8WIW - chains o and C2 of the 238 polymer chains in the assembly; structure by electron microscopy, 5.60 A resolution (low resolution: residue-level contacts below are approximate; hydrogen-bond / salt-bridge calls are withheld).

[Chain o (and C2)]
Name: Flagellar motor switch protein FliN
Source organism: Salmonella enterica subsp. enterica serovar Typhimurium str. LT2
Notes: chain C2 of this document is another copy of the same molecule, construct and numbering; everything in this record applies to it too
Reference sequence: P26419 (FLIN_SALTY); residues 1-137 here = UniProt positions 1-137
Chain sequence (137 residues; row label = number of the first residue in the row):
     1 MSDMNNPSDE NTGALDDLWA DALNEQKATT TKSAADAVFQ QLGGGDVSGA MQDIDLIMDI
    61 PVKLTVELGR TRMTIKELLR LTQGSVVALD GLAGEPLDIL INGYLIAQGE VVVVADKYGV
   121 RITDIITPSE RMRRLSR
Not modelled in the structure: 1-50

[Interface between chain o and chain C2]
Pairs across the interface - 11 pairs, chain o then chain C2:
  Ile54(o) - Ile54(C2)
  Ile57(o) - Ile57(C2)
  Asp59(o) - Tyr104(C2)
  Ile60(o) - Ile101(C2)
  Ile60(o) - Asn102(C2)
  Pro61(o) - Asn102(C2)
  Val62(o) - Asn102(C2)
  Asn102(o) - Pro61(C2)
  Tyr104(o) - Asp59(C2)
  Tyr104(o) - Pro61(C2)
  Arg131(o) - Asp59(C2)
Other interface residues (no listed pair), chain o (11 interface residues in all): Asp53, Ile101
Other interface residues (no listed pair), chain C2 (9 interface residues in all): Ile60, Val62

[In short]
Chain o and chain C2 form an interface of 11 and 9 residues respectively.
Chain o and chain C2 are both Flagellar motor switch protein FliN (Salmonella enterica subsp. enterica serovar
Typhimurium str. LT2); the structure, Cryo-EM structure of the flagellar C ring in the CW state, was
determined by electron microscopy (same publication as 8WHT, 8WK3, 8WK4, 8WKI, 8WKK, 8WKQ and 11 further
entries).
